Entry 7R3Y (X-ray diffraction, 2.60 A resolution); this record covers chains A and P of the 3 polymer chains in the assembly.

[Chain A]
Name: DNA polymerase epsilon catalytic subunit
Source organism: Saccharomyces cerevisiae
Notes: EC 2.7.7.7; fragment: Catalytic subunit of DNA Pol Epsilon
UniProt: A0A7I9C3S1 (A0A7I9C3S1_YEASX); numbering as in UniProt (aligned over 1-1186)
Sequence (1186 residues; each row starts with the number of its first residue):
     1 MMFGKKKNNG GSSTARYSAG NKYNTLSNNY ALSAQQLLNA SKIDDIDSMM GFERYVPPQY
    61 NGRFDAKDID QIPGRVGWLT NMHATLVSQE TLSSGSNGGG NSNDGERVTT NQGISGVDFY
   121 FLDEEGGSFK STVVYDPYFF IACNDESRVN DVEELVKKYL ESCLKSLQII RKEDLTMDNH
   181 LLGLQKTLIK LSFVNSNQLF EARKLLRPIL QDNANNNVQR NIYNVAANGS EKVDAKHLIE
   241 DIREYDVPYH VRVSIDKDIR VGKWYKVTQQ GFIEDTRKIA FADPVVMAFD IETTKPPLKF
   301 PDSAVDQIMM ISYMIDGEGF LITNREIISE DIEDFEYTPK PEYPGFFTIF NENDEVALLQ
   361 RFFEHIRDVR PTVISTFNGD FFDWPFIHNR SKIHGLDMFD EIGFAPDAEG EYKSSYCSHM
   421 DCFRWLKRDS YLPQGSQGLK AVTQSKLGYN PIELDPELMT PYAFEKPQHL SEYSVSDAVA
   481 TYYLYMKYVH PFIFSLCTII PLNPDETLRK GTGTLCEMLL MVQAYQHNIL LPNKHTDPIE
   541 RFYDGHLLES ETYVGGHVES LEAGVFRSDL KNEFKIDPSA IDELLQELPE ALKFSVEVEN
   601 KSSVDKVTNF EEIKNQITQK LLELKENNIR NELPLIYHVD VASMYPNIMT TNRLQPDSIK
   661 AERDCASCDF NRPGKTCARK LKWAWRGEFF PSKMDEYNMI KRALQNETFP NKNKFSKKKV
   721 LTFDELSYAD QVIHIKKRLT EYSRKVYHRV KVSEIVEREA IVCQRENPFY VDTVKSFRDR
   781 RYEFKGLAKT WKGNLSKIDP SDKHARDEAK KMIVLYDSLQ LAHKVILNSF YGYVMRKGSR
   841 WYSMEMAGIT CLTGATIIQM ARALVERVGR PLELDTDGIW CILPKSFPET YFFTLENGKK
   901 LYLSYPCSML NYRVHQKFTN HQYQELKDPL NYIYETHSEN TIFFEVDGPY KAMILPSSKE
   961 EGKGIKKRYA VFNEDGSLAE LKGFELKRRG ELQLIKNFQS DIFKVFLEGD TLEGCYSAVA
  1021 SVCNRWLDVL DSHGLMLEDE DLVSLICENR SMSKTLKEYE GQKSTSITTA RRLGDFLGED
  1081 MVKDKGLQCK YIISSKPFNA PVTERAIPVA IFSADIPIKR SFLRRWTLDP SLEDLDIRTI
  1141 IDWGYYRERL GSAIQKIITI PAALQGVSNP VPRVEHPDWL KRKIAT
Unresolved in the structure: 1-30, 91-111, 226-232, 662-675, 712-720
Differences from the reference sequence: engineered mutation Leu426 (Val in A0A7I9C3S1)
Metal / ion sites: Ca2+ site 1: Asp290, Glu292, Asp477; Ca2+ site 2: Asp640, Val641, Asp877 (together with 2'-deoxyadenosine 5'-triphosphate)
Small-molecule neighbours: 2'-deoxyadenosine 5'-triphosphate (DTP): Tyr431, Asp640, Val641, Ala642, Ser643, Met644, Tyr645, Pro646, Arg781, Lys785, Lys824, Val825, Asn828, Tyr831, Thr876, Asp877
From the paper describing this entry:
  - contacts within the chain: Phe377-Leu426 (hydrophobic contact), Phe423-Leu426 (hydrophobic contact), Trp425-Leu426 (hydrophobic contact), Leu426-Leu432 (hydrophobic contact), Leu426-Val442 (hydrophobic contact)
  - mutagenesis - P301R (46-fold), F382S (44-fold), V426L (26-fold), S474F (30-fold): increased catalytic activity on 20% dNTPs
  - mutagenesis - P301R, F382S, V426L: decreased catalytic activity on exonuclease
  - mutagenesis - D290V, S474F: abolished catalytic activity on exonuclease
  - mutagenesis - D290V: unchanged catalytic activity (polymerase activity)

[Chain P]
Molecule: DNA Primer
Notes: fragment: DNA primer
Sequence (11 nucleotides; each row starts with the number of its first residue):
     1 TAACCGCGTT C
Modified residues: DOC (2',3'-dideoxycytidine-5'-monophosphate) at position 11

[Interface between chain A and chain P]
Residue-residue contacts (32; chain A residue first):
  Pro433(A) with DT9(P), phosphate contact
  Gln434(A) with DG8(P), sugar contact; DT9(P), hydrogen bond to the phosphate
  Gly435(A) with DT9(P), hydrogen bond to the phosphate
  Val750(A) with DC4(P), phosphate contact
  Lys751(A) with DC4(P), phosphate contact
  Glu873(A) with DOC_11(P), phosphate contact
  Asp875(A) with DT10(P), phosphate contact; DOC_11(P), sugar contact
  Thr876(A) with DOC_11(P), sugar contact
  Lys967(A) with DT10(P), hydrogen bond to the base; DOC_11(P), sugar contact
  Tyr969(A) with DOC_11(P), hydrogen bond to the phosphate
  Leu981(A) with DT10(P), phosphate contact
  Lys982(A) with DT10(P), phosphate contact; DOC_11(P), salt bridge to the phosphate
  Gly983(A) with DT9(P), phosphate contact; DT10(P), hydrogen bond to the phosphate
  Lys987(A) with DT9(P), phosphate contact; DT10(P), salt bridge to the phosphate
  Arg988(A) with DC7(P), hydrogen bond to the base; DG8(P), hydrogen bond to the sugar; DT9(P), phosphate contact
  Arg989(A) with DG8(P), salt bridge to the phosphate; DT9(P), hydrogen bond to the phosphate
  Ser1051(A) with DC7(P), sugar contact; DG8(P), phosphate contact
  Met1052(A) with DC7(P), phosphate contact
  Ser1053(A) with DC7(P), hydrogen bond to the phosphate
  Tyr1059(A) with DC7(P), hydrogen bond to the phosphate
  Gln1062(A) with DC5(P), hydrogen bond to the phosphate; DG6(P), hydrogen bond to the phosphate
Other interface residues (no listed pair), chain A (24 interface residues in all): Tyr431, Asp877, Lys1054

[Summary]
Chain A and chain P form an interface of 24 and 8 residues respectively; the contacts include 12 hydrogen
bonds and 3 salt bridges. Among the polar pairs are Lys967(A)-DT10(P), Arg988(A)-DC7(P) and Arg988(A)-DG8(P).
The paper reports that P301R, F382S and V426L of chain A, among others, increase catalytic activity on 20%
dNTPs; contacts within the chain involving Phe377(A), Leu426(A) and Phe423(A) among others; 5 substitutions
were tested in all.
Chain A is DNA polymerase epsilon catalytic subunit (Saccharomyces cerevisiae) and chain P is DNA Primer; the
structure, The crystal structure of the V426L variant of Pol2CORE in complex with DNA and an incoming ..., was
determined by X-ray diffraction, deposited together with 7R3X.
